2FNT - chains A and P of the 3 polymer chains in the assembly; structure by X-ray diffraction, 1.44 A resolution.

[Chain A]
Protein: protease
From: Human immunodeficiency virus 1
Notes: EC 3.4.23.16
Reference sequence: O38716 (O38716_9HIV1); numbering as in UniProt (aligned over 1-99)
Amino-acid sequence (99 residues; row label = number of the first residue in the row):
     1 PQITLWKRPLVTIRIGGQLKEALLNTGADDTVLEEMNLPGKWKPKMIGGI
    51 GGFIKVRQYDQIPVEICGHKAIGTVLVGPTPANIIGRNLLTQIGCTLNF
Sequence notes: engineered mutation Lys7 (Gln in O38716), Asn25 (Asp in O38716), Val64 (Ile in O38716), Ala82 (Val in O38716)
What the authors report for this chain:
  - binding site for NC-p1 substrate PEPTIDE (chain P): Gly27, Ala82

[Chain P]
Protein: NC-p1 substrate PEPTIDE
Amino-acid sequence (10 residues; each row starts with the number of its first residue):
     2 RQVNFLGKIN
Disordered / not traced: 9-11

[Interface between chain A and chain P]
Residue-residue contacts (25; chain A residue first):
  Arg8(A) - Gly8(P)  hydrogen bond (side chain-backbone)
  Leu23(A) - Phe6(P)  hydrophobic
  Asn25(A) - Asn5(P)  hydrogen bond (side chain-backbone)
  Asn25(A) - Phe6(P)
  Gly27(A) - Gln3(P)
  Gly27(A) - Asn5(P)  hydrogen bond (backbone-backbone)
  Ala28(A) - Gln3(P)
  Ala28(A) - Val4(P)  hydrophobic
  Asp29(A) - Arg2(P)
  Asp29(A) - Gln3(P)  hydrogen bond (backbone-backbone)
  Asp30(A) - Arg2(P)
  Asp30(A) - Val4(P)
  Val32(A) - Val4(P)  hydrophobic
  Met46(A) - Arg2(P)
  Ile47(A) - Arg2(P)
  Ile47(A) - Val4(P)  hydrophobic
  Gly48(A) - Arg2(P)  hydrogen bond (backbone-backbone)
  Gly48(A) - Gln3(P)
  Gly48(A) - Val4(P)  hydrogen bond (backbone-backbone)
  Gly49(A) - Val4(P)
  Gly49(A) - Asn5(P)
  Ile50(A) - Leu7(P)  hydrophobic
  Pro81(A) - Phe6(P)  hydrophobic
  Ala82(A) - Phe6(P)  hydrophobic
  Ile84(A) - Phe6(P)  hydrophobic
Interface residues without a listed pair, chain A (17 interface residues in all): Phe53
From the paper, about this interface:
  - interface residues, chain A: Gly27(A), Gly48(A), Ala82(A)

[Summary]
17 residues of chain A face 7 of chain P across their interface; the contacts include 6 hydrogen bonds. Polar
pairs include Arg8(A)-Gly8(P), Asn25(A)-Asn5(P) and Gly27(A)-Asn5(P). From the paper: a binding site for NC-p1
substrate PEPTIDE (chain P) at Gly27(A) and Ala82(A); interface residues Gly27(A), Gly48(A) and Ala82(A).
Here chain A is protease (Human immunodeficiency virus 1) and chain P is NC-p1 substrate PEPTIDE. Entry 2FNT
(Crystal structure of a drug-resistant (V82A) inactive (D25N) HIV-1 protease complexed with AP2V variant of
HIV-1 ...) was determined by X-ray diffraction together with 2FNS from the same study.
